1P7H - chains B and M of the 4 polymer chains in the assembly; structure by X-ray diffraction, 2.60 A resolution.

[Chain B]
Molecule: 15-nt DNA strand
Sequence (15 nucleotides; each row starts with the number of its first residue):
     1 TTTGGAAAGT CCCCA

[Chain M]
Molecule: Nuclear factor of activated T-cells, cytoplasmic 2
Source organism: Homo sapiens
Notes: fragment: nfat1
UniProt: Q13469 (NFAC2_HUMAN); residues 393-678 here = UniProt positions 393-678
Sequence (286 residues; row label = number of the first residue in the row):
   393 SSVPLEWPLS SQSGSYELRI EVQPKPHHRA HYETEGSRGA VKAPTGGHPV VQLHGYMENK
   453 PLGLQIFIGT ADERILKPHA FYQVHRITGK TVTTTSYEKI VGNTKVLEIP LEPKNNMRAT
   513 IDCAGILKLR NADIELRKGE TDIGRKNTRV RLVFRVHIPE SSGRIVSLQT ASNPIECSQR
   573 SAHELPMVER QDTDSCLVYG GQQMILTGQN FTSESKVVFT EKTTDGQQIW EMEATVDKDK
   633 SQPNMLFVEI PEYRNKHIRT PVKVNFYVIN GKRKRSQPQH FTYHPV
Sequence notes: conflict Ser394 (Leu in Q13469), Val395 (Pro in Q13469)
UniProt features mapped onto this chain:
  - DNA-binding region: Arg421 to Gly428
  - motif: Lys664 to Lys666 (Nuclear localization signal)

[Interface between chain B and chain M]
Residue-residue contacts (20):
  DA7(B) - Arg537(M)  base contact
  DA8(B) - Arg537(M)  hydrogen bond to the sugar
  DA8(B) - Lys538(M)  salt bridge to the phosphate
  DG9(B) - Tyr424(M)  sugar contact
  DG9(B) - Asn523(M)  phosphate contact
  DG9(B) - Gly536(M)  phosphate contact
  DG9(B) - Arg537(M)  phosphate contact
  DG9(B) - Lys538(M)  hydrogen bond to the phosphate
  DG9(B) - Thr540(M)  phosphate contact
  DT10(B) - Tyr424(M)  hydrogen bond to the phosphate
  DT10(B) - Lys520(M)  salt bridge to the phosphate
  DT10(B) - Arg522(M)  phosphate contact
  DT10(B) - Asn523(M)  hydrogen bond to the phosphate
  DT10(B) - Gln571(M)  base contact
  DC11(B) - Arg421(M)  base contact
  DC11(B) - Tyr424(M)  phosphate contact
  DC11(B) - Thr426(M)  hydrogen bond to the phosphate
  DC11(B) - Arg522(M)  salt bridge to the phosphate
  DC12(B) - Glu427(M)  hydrogen bond to the base
  DC12(B) - Arg430(M)  base contact
Interface residues without a listed pair, chain M (15 interface residues in all): Leu521, Asn539

[In short]
6 residues of chain B and 15 residues of chain M are in contact, with 6 hydrogen bonds and 3 salt bridges.
Among the polar pairs are DC12(B)-Glu427(M), DA8(B)-Arg537(M) and DG9(B)-Lys538(M). From UniProt: a
DNA-binding region on chain M.
Here chain B is a 15-nt DNA strand and chain M is Nuclear factor of activated T-cells, cytoplasmic 2 (Homo
sapiens). Entry 1P7H (Structure of NFAT1 bound as a dimer to the HIV-1 LTR kB element) was determined by X-ray
diffraction.
